3MZ4 - chain A; structure by X-ray diffraction, 1.84 A resolution.

Chain A:
Protein: Histone deacetylase 8
Source organism: Homo sapiens
Notes: EC 3.5.1.98
UniProtKB: Q9BY41 (HDAC8_HUMAN); numbering as in UniProt (aligned over 1-377)
Chain sequence (389 residues; row label = number of the first residue in the row):
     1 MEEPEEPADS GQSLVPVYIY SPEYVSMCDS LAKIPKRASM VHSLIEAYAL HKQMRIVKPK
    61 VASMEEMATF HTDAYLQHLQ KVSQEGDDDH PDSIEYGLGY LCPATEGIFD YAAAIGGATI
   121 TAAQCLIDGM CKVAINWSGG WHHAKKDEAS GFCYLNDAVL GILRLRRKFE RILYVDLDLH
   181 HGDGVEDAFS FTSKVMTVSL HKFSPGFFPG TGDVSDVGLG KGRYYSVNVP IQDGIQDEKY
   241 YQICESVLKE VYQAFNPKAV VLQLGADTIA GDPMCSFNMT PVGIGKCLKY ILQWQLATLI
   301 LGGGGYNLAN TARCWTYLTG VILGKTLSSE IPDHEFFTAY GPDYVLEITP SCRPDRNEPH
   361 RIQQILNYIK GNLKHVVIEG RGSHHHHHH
Not modelled in the structure: 1-13, 86-95, 379-389
Construct notes: engineered mutation L101 (Asp in Q9BY41); expression tag (378-389)
Curated features (UniProtKB/Swiss-Prot):
  - active site: H143 (Proton acceptor)
  - binding site (substrate): G151, Y306
  - binding site (a divalent metal cation): D178, H180, D267
  - modified residue: S39 (Phosphoserine)
  - natural variant: H180 (H180R: In CDLS5), T311 (T311M: In CDLS5), G320 (G320R: In CDLS5), H334 (H334R: In CDLS5)
  - mutagenesis: S39 (S39A: Enhances the deacetylase activity; S39E: Decreases the deacetylase activity), H142 to H143 (Strongly reduces histone deacetylase activity), H143 (H143A: Loss of catalytic activity), Y306 (Y306F: Loss of catalytic activity. Complete loss of catalytic activity; when associated with A-101)
Ion coordination: K+ site 1: D176, D178, H180, S199, L200; Mn2+: D178, H180, D267 (together with B3N); K+ site 2: F189, T192, V195, Y225
Residues lining bound ligands: B3N (4-(dimethylamino)-N-[7-(hydroxyamino)-7-oxoheptyl]benzamide): Y100, L101, H142, H143, G151, F152, D178, H180, F208, D267, G304, Y306
What the authors report for this chain:
  - Mn2+ coordination: D178, H180, D267

Overview:
Bound to chain A: compound B3N. D176, D178, H180, S199 and L200 coordinate K+ site 1. The Mn2+ site is built
by D178, H180 and D267. Curated annotation (UniProt) lists active-site residue H143, substrate-binding
residues G151 and Y306, 3 divalent metal cation-binding residues and 4 mutagenesis sites. From the paper: Mn2+
coordination by D178, H180 and D267.
Chain A is Histone deacetylase 8 (Homo sapiens); the structure, Crystal structure of D101L Mn2+ HDAC8
complexed with M344, was determined by X-ray diffraction together with 3MZ3, 3MZ6 and 3MZ7 from the same
study.
